Entry 9MSJ (electron microscopy, 3.10 A resolution); this record covers chains I and M of the 8 polymer chains in the assembly.

== Chain I ==
Protein: DNA-directed RNA polymerase subunit beta
Source organism: Escherichia coli
Notes: EC 2.7.7.6
UniProt: P0A8V2 (RPOB_ECOLI); residue numbers follow UniProt; this construct covers 1-1342
Amino-acid sequence (1342 residues; numbered 1 to 1342; the number before each row is that of its first residue):
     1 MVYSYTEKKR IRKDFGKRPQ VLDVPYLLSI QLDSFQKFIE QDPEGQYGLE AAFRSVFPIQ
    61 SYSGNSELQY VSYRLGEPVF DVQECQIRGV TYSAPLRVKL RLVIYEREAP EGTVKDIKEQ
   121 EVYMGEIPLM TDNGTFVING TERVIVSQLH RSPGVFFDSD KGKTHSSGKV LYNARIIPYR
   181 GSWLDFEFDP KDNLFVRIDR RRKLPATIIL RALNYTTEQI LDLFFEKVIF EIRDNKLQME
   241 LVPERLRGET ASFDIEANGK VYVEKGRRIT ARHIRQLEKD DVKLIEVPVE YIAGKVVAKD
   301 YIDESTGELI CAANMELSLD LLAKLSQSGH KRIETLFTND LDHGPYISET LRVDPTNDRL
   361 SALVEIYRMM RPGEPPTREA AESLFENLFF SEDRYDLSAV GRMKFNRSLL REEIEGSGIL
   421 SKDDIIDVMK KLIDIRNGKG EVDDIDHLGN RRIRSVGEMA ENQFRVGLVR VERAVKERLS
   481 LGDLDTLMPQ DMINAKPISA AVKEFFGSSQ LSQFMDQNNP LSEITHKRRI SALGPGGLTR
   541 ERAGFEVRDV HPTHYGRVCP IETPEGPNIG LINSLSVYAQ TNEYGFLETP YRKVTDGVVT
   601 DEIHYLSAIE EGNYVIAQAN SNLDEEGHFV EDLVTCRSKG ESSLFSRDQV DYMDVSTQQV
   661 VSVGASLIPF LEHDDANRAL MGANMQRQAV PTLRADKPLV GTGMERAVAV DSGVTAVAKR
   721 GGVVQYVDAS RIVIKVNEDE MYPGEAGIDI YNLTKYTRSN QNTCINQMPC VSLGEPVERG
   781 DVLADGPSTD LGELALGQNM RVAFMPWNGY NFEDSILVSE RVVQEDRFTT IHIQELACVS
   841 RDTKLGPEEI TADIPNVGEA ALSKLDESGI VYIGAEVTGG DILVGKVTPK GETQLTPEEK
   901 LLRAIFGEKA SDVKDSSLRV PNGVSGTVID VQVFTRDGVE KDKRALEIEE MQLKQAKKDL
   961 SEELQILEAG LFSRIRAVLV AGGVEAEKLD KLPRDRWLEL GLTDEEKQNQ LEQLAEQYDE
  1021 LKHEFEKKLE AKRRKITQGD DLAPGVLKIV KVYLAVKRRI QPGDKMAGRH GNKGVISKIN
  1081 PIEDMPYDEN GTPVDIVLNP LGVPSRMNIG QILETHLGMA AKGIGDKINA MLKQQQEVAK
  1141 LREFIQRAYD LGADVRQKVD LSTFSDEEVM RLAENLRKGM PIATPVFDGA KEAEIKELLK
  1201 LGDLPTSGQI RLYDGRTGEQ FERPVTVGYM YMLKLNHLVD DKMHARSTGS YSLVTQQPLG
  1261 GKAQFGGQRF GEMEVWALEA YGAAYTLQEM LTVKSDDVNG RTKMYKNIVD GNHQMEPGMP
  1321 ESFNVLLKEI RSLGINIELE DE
Unresolved in the structure: 1-2, 1342
Small-molecule neighbours:
  - ADP (adenosine-5'-diphosphate): Glu565, Lys1065, Lys1073, His1237
  - ATP (adenosine-5'-triphosphate): Arg678, Met681, Asp814, Lys1073, Arg1106
Swiss-Prot annotation at these positions:
  - modified residue (N6-acetyllysine): Lys1022, Lys1200
  - mutagenesis: Ile561 (I561S: Resistant to antibiotics salinamide A and B), Ile569 (I569S: Resistant to antibiotics salinamide A and B), Ala665 (A665E: Resistant to antibiotics salinamide A and B), Asp675 (D675A/G: Resistant to antibiotics salinamide A and B), Asn677 (N677H/K: Resistant to antibiotics salinamide A and B), Leu680 (L680M: Resistant to antibiotics salinamide A and B), Glu813 (E813K: Disrupts the enzyme's active center)

== Chain M ==
Protein: RNA polymerase sigma-54 factor
Source organism: Escherichia coli
UniProt: P24255 (RP54_ECOLI); residue numbers follow UniProt; this construct covers 1-477
Amino-acid sequence (477 residues; row label = number of the first residue in the row):
     1 MKQGLQLRLS QQLAMTPQLQ QAIRLLQLST LELQQELQQA LESNPLLEQI DTHEEIDTRE
    61 TQDSETLDTA DALEQKEMPE ELPLDASWDT IYTAGTPSGT SGDYIDDELP VYQGETTQTL
   121 QDYLMWQVEL TPFSDTDRAI ATSIVDAVDE TGYLTVPLED ILESIGDEEI DIDEVEAVLK
   181 RIQRFDPVGV AAKDLRDCLL IQLSQFDKTT PWLEEARLII SDHLDLLANH DFRTLMRVTR
   241 LKEDVLKEAV NLIQSLDPRP GQSIQTGEPE YVIPDVLVRK HNGHWTVELN SDSIPRLQIN
   301 QHYASMCNNA RNDGDSQFIR SNLQDAKWLI KSLESRNDTL LRVSRCIVEQ QQAFFEQGEE
   361 YMKPMVLADI AQAVEMHEST ISRVTTQKYL HSPRGIFELK YFFSSHVNTE GGGEASSTAI
   421 RALVKKLIAA ENPAKPLSDS KLTSLLSEQG IMVARRTVAK YRESLSIPPS NQRKQLV
Unresolved in the structure: 1-88, 305-320, 476-477
Swiss-Prot annotation at these positions:
  - DNA-binding region: Val366 to Thr385 (H-T-H motif)
  - motif: Ala454 to Arg462 (RPON box)

== Chain I / chain M interface ==
Residue-residue contacts (66):
  Phe80(I) - Thr93(M)
  Arg88(I) - Thr93(M)
  Arg88(I) - Gly95(M)
  Val90(I) - Tyr92(M)
  Val90(I) - Thr93(M)
  Val90(I) - Ala94(M)
  Arg143(I) - Gly102(M)
  Lys496(I) - Asp89(M)  salt bridge
  Gln510(I) - Asp103(M)
  Gln510(I) - Asp106(M)
  Phe514(I) - Thr100(M)
  Phe514(I) - Ser101(M)
  Phe514(I) - Gly102(M)
  Arg540(I) - Ile105(M)
  Arg841(I) - Tyr271(M)
  Asp842(I) - Ile396(M)
  Thr843(I) - Tyr271(M)
  Lys844(I) - Tyr389(M)
  Glu848(I) - Tyr271(M)  hydrogen bond
  Lys890(I) - Gln262(M)
  Glu899(I) - Arg259(M)  salt bridge
  Leu901(I) - Leu195(M)  hydrophobic
  Leu901(I) - Leu224(M)  hydrophobic
  Leu901(I) - Ala228(M)  hydrophobic
  Leu902(I) - Leu195(M)  hydrophobic
  Leu902(I) - Arg259(M)
  Ala904(I) - Ala228(M)
  Ala904(I) - His230(M)
  Ile905(I) - Leu224(M)  hydrophobic
  Ile905(I) - Ala228(M)  hydrophobic
  Ile905(I) - Gln254(M)  hydrogen bond (backbone-side chain)
  Phe906(I) - Ile253(M)
  Phe906(I) - Pro258(M)  hydrophobic
  Ala910(I) - Arg259(M)
  Ser911(I) - Arg259(M)  hydrogen bond
  Lys914(I) - Gln265(M)
  Asp915(I) - Gln265(M)
  Phe934(I) - Ala94(M)  hydrophobic
  Arg936(I) - His391(M)
  Arg936(I) - Pro393(M)
  Asp1040(I) - Thr93(M)
  Asp1041(I) - Tyr92(M)
  Asp1041(I) - Thr93(M)  hydrogen bond (backbone-backbone)
  Asp1041(I) - Ala94(M)
  Leu1042(I) - Tyr92(M)
  Leu1042(I) - Ala94(M)  hydrophobic
  Pro1044(I) - Tyr92(M)
  Pro1044(I) - His391(M)
  Gly1045(I) - His391(M)
  Lys1051(I) - Gly95(M)  hydrogen bond (side chain-backbone)
  Ser1250(I) - Glu115(M)  hydrogen bond
  Ser1250(I) - Thr116(M)
  Tyr1251(I) - Glu115(M)
  Tyr1251(I) - Thr116(M)  hydrogen bond (backbone-backbone)
  Ser1252(I) - Gln113(M)
  Leu1253(I) - Gln113(M)
  Leu1253(I) - Gly114(M)
  Leu1253(I) - Glu115(M)
  Leu1253(I) - Thr116(M)
  Val1254(I) - Gln113(M)
  Thr1255(I) - Gln113(M)
  Leu1259(I) - Glu115(M)
  Thr1302(I) - Glu129(M)
  Tyr1305(I) - Leu130(M)  hydrophobic
  Lys1306(I) - Glu129(M)
  Lys1306(I) - Leu130(M)
Interface residues without a listed pair, chain I (53 interface residues in all): Asn139, Ser509, Ser512, Val839, Lys886, Thr893, Leu895, Gly1039, Ala1043, Ile1049, Val1309
Interface residues without a listed pair, chain M (44 interface residues in all): Ile91, Thr96, Pro97, Trp126, Tyr153, Leu199, Thr266, Pro269, Pro274, Leu277, Asn290, Ser466

== In short ==
The interface between chain I and chain M involves 53 residues on one side and 44 on the other, with 7
hydrogen bonds and 2 salt bridges. Among the polar pairs are Lys496(I)-Asp89(M), Glu899(I)-Arg259(M) and
Glu848(I)-Tyr271(M). Chain I binds ATP and ADP.
Chain I is DNA-directed RNA polymerase subunit beta and chain M is RNA polymerase sigma-54 factor, both from
Escherichia coli; the structure, de novo SigN RNA polymerase NTP-bound open complex (RPo+2A), was determined
by electron microscopy together with 9MSE, 9MSF, 9MSG and 9MSH from the same study.
